Entry 1AKR (X-ray diffraction, 1.58 A resolution); this record covers chain A.

Chain A:
Protein: Flavodoxin
Source organism: Desulfovibrio vulgaris subsp. vulgaris str. Hildenborough
Reference sequence: P00323 (FLAV_DESVH); numbering as in UniProt (aligned over 2-148)
Chain sequence (147 residues; row label = number of the first residue in the row):
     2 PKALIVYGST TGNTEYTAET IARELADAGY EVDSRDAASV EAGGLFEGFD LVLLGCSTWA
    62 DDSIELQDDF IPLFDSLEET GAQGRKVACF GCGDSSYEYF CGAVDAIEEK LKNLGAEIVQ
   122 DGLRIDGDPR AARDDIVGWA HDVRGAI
Differences from the reference sequence: engineered mutation A61 (Gly in P00323)
Ligand contacts: FMN (flavin mononucleotide): G9, S10, T11, T12, G13, N14, T15, E16, S58, T59, W60, A61, Q68, C93, G94, D95, Y98, Y100, F101, C102

In short:
Bound to chain A: flavin mononucleotide.
Chain A is Flavodoxin (Desulfovibrio vulgaris subsp. vulgaris str. Hildenborough); the structure, G61A
oxidized flavodoxin mutant, was determined by X-ray diffraction, deposited together with 1AKT, 1AKW and 1AZL.
